8VGM - chains A and B of the 8 polymer chains in the assembly; structure by electron microscopy, 2.60 A resolution.

Chain A (and B):
Protein: Chimeric Nav1.7-NavAb
Organism: Aliarcobacter butzleri RM4018
Notes: chain B of this document is another copy of the same molecule, construct and numbering; everything in this record applies to it too
Chain sequence (296 residues; row label = number of the first residue in the row):
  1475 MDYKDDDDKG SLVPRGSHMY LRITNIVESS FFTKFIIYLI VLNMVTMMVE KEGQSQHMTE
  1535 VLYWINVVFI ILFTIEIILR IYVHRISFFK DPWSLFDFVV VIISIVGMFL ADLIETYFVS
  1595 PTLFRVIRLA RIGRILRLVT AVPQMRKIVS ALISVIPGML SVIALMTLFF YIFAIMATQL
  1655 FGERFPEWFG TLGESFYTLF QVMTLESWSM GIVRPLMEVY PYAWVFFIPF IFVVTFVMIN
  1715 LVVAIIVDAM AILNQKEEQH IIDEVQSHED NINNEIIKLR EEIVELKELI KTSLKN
Unresolved in the structure: 1475-1488, 1760-1770

Chain A / chain B interface:
Pairs across the interface (84; chain A residue first):
  Ser1635(A) - Met1619(B)
  Leu1639(A) - Val1613(B)  hydrophobic
  Leu1639(A) - Met1619(B)  hydrophobic
  Leu1639(A) - Val1623(B)  hydrophobic
  Leu1639(A) - Leu1626(B)  hydrophobic
  Leu1642(A) - Ile1609(B)  hydrophobic
  Leu1642(A) - Leu1612(B)  hydrophobic
  Leu1642(A) - Val1613(B)  hydrophobic
  Tyr1645(A) - Met1518(B)  hydrophobic
  Tyr1645(A) - Met1522(B)
  Tyr1645(A) - Ile1609(B)  hydrophobic
  Ile1646(A) - Ile1606(B)  hydrophobic
  Ile1646(A) - Ile1609(B)  hydrophobic
  Ile1646(A) - Leu1610(B)  hydrophobic
  Ile1649(A) - Ile1606(B)  hydrophobic
  Met1650(A) - Arg1602(B)  hydrogen bond
  Gln1653(A) - Phe1598(B)  hydrogen bond (side chain-backbone)
  Gln1653(A) - Arg1599(B)  hydrogen bond (backbone-side chain)
  Gln1653(A) - Arg1602(B)
  Leu1654(A) - Arg1599(B)  hydrogen bond (backbone-side chain)
  Glu1657(A) - Arg1599(B)  salt bridge
  Leu1679(A) - Glu1680(B)
  Ser1681(A) - Glu1680(B)
  Trp1682(A) - Tyr1671(B)
  Trp1682(A) - Phe1674(B)  hydrophobic
  Trp1682(A) - Gln1675(B)
  Trp1682(A) - Thr1678(B)  hydrogen bond
  Trp1682(A) - Glu1680(B)  hydrogen bond (backbone-side chain)
  Ser1683(A) - Tyr1671(B)  hydrogen bond
  Ser1683(A) - Gln1675(B)  hydrogen bond
  Ser1683(A) - Glu1680(B)  hydrogen bond (backbone-side chain)
  Met1684(A) - Gln1675(B)  hydrogen bond
  Met1684(A) - Glu1680(B)  hydrogen bond (backbone-side chain)
  Met1684(A) - Ser1681(B)
  Met1684(A) - Gly1685(B)
  Val1687(A) - Tyr1671(B)
  Arg1688(A) - Glu1661(B)
  Arg1688(A) - Trp1662(B)
  Arg1688(A) - Tyr1671(B)
  Arg1688(A) - Thr1672(B)  hydrogen bond
  Arg1688(A) - Gln1675(B)  hydrogen bond
  Met1691(A) - Tyr1671(B)
  Trp1698(A) - Tyr1671(B)  hydrophobic
  Ile1702(A) - Tyr1671(B)  hydrophobic
  Ile1702(A) - Phe1674(B)  hydrophobic
  Ile1705(A) - Phe1674(B)  hydrophobic
  Phe1706(A) - Phe1674(B)  hydrophobic
  Phe1710(A) - Leu1626(B)
  Phe1710(A) - Val1629(B)  hydrophobic
  Phe1710(A) - Ile1630(B)  hydrophobic
  Phe1710(A) - Met1633(B)  hydrophobic
  Val1711(A) - Leu1626(B)  hydrophobic
  Ile1713(A) - Val1716(B)  hydrophobic
  Asn1714(A) - Leu1626(B)
  Asn1714(A) - Val1629(B)
  Val1717(A) - Ile1720(B)  hydrophobic
  Ile1720(A) - Ile1720(B)  hydrophobic
  Val1721(A) - Ala1723(B)  hydrophobic
  Val1721(A) - Met1724(B)  hydrophobic
  Val1721(A) - Leu1727(B)
  Met1724(A) - Met1724(B)  hydrophobic
  Ala1725(A) - Leu1727(B)  hydrophobic
  Asn1728(A) - Met1724(B)
  Asn1728(A) - Asn1728(B)
  Asn1728(A) - Glu1731(B)  hydrogen bond
  Glu1731(A) - Glu1731(B)
  Glu1732(A) - Glu1731(B)  hydrogen bond (backbone-side chain)
  Glu1732(A) - His1734(B)  salt bridge
  Ile1735(A) - Ile1735(B)  hydrophobic
  Ile1736(A) - Ile1735(B)  hydrophobic
  Ile1736(A) - Glu1738(B)
  Gln1740(A) - Glu1738(B)  hydrogen bond
  His1742(A) - His1742(B)
  Glu1743(A) - His1742(B)  salt bridge
  Glu1743(A) - Asn1745(B)  hydrogen bond
  Glu1743(A) - Ile1746(B)
  Asn1747(A) - Asn1745(B)
  Asn1747(A) - Ile1746(B)
  Ile1750(A) - Ile1746(B)  hydrophobic
  Ile1750(A) - Glu1749(B)
  Ile1750(A) - Leu1753(B)  hydrophobic
  Leu1753(A) - Leu1753(B)  hydrophobic
  Arg1754(A) - Glu1749(B)  salt bridge
  Arg1754(A) - Glu1756(B)  salt bridge
Other interface residues (no listed pair), chain A (49 interface residues in all): Val1636, Ala1638, Tyr1694, Val1739, Ile1746, Ile1757
Other interface residues (no listed pair), chain B (49 interface residues in all): Gln1618, Ile1622, Ile1686, Ile1719, Lys1730, Lys1752, Ile1757

Overview:
The chain A/chain B interface involves 49 residues from each chain, with 17 hydrogen bonds and 5 salt bridges.
Polar contacts include Glu1657(A)-Arg1599(B), Glu1732(A)-His1734(B) and Glu1743(A)-His1742(B).
Chain A and chain B are both Chimeric Nav1.7-NavAb (Aliarcobacter butzleri RM4018); the structure, CryoEM
structure of Nav1.7 in complex with engineered conformationally rigid Fab 7A9.4DS, was determined by electron
microscopy together with 8VEG, 8VGE, 8VGF, 8VGG, 8VGL, 8VGN and 3 further entries from the same study.
